3UUF - chain A; structure by X-ray diffraction, 2.60 A resolution.

[Chain A]
Molecule: LIP1, secretory lipase (Family 3)
Source organism: Malassezia globosa
UniProtKB: A8PUY1 (A8PUY1_MALGO); numbering as in UniProt (aligned over 27-304)
Chain sequence (278 residues; each row starts with the number of its first residue):
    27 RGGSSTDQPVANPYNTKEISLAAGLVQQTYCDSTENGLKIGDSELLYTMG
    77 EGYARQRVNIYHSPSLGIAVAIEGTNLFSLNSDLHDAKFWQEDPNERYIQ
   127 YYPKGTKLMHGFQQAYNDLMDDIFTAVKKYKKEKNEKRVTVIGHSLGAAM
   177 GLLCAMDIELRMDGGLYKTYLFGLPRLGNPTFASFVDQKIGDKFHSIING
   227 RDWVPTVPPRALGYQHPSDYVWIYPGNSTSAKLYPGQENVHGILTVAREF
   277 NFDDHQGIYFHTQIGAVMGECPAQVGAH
Cystine bridges: Cys57-Cys297
Covalently attached groups: alpha-D-mannopyranose (MAN) linked to Thr32; N-acetylglucosamine (NAG) linked to Asn253
Curated features (UniProtKB/Swiss-Prot):
  - active site: Ser171 (Nucleophile), Asp228, His281
  - glycosylation: Thr32 (O-linked (Man...) threonine), Asn253 (N-linked (GlcNAc...) asparagine)

[Summary]
Covalently linked alpha-D-mannopyranose: at Thr32. Covalently linked N-acetylglucosamine: at Asn253. Curated
annotation (UniProt) lists 3 active-site residues.
Chain A is LIP1, secretory lipase (Family 3) (Malassezia globosa); the structure, Crystal structure of mono-
and diacylglycerol lipase from Malassezia globosa, was determined by X-ray diffraction, deposited together
with 3UUE.
